PDB entry 8F1A | electron microscopy, 3.10 A resolution | chains A and K of the 3 polymer chains in the assembly

[Chain A]
Name: Tubulin alpha-1B chain
Organism: Sus scrofa
UniProtKB: Q2XVP4 (TBA1B_PIG); residues 1-451 here = UniProt positions 1-451
Sequence (451 residues; each row starts with the number of its first residue):
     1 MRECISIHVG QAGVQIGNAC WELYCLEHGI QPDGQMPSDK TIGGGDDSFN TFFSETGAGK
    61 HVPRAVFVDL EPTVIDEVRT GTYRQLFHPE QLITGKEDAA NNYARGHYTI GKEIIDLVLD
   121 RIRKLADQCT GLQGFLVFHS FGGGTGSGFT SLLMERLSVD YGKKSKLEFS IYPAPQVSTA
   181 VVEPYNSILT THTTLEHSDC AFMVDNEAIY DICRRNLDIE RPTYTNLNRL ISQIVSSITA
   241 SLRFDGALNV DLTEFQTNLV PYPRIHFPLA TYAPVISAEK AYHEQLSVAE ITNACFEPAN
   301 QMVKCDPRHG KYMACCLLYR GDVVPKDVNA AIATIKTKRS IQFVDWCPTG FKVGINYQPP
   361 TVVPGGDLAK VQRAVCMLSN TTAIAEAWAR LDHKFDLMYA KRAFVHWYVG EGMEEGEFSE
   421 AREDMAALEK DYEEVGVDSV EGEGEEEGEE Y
Disordered / not traced: 442-451
Swiss-Prot annotation at these positions:
  - motif: Met-1 to Cys-4 (MREC motif)
  - active site: Glu-254
  - binding site (GTP): Gly-10, Gln-11, Ala-12, Gln-15, Glu-71, Ala-99, Ser-140, Gly-143, Gly-144, Thr-145, Gly-146, Thr-179, Glu-183, Asn-206, Tyr-224, Asn-228, Leu-252
  - binding site (Mg(2+)): Glu-71
  - site: Tyr-451 (Involved in polymerization)
  - modified residue: Lys-40 (N6,N6,N6-trimethyllysine), Ser-48 (Phosphoserine), Ser-232 (Phosphoserine), Tyr-282 (3'-nitrotyrosine), Arg-339 (Omega-N-methylarginine), Ser-439 (Phosphoserine), Glu-443 (5-glutamyl polyglutamate), Glu-445 (5-glutamyl polyglutamate), Tyr-451 (3'-nitrotyrosine)
  - cross-link (Glycyl lysine isopeptide (Lys-Gly)): Lys-326 (interchain with G-Cter in ubiquitin), Lys-370 (interchain with G-Cter in ubiquitin)
Residues lining bound ligands: GTP (guanosine-5'-triphosphate): Gly-10, Gln-11, Ala-12, Gln-15, Asp-69, Asp-98, Ala-99, Ala-100, Asn-101, Ser-140, Phe-141, Gly-143, Gly-144, Thr-145, Gly-146, Ile-171, Thr-179, Glu-183, Asn-206, Tyr-224, Leu-227, Asn-228, Ile-231

[Chain K]
Name: Kinesin-like protein KIF20A
Organism: Mus musculus
UniProtKB: P97329 (KI20A_MOUSE); residues 1-565 here = UniProt positions 1-565
Sequence (573 residues; numbered 1 to 573; the number before each row is that of its first residue):
     1 MSHRILSPPA GLLSDEDVVD SPILESTAAD LRSVVRKDLL SDCSVISASL EDKQALLEDT
    61 SEKVKVYLRI RPFLTSELDR QEDQGCVCIE NTETLVLQAP KDSFALKSNE RGVGQATHKF
   121 TFSQIFGPEV GQVAFFNLTM KEMVKDVLKG QNWLIYTYGV TNSGKTYTIQ GTSKDAGILP
   181 QSLALIFNSL QGQLHPTPDL KPLLSNEVIW LDSKQIRQEE MKKLSLLIGG LQEEELSTSV
   241 KKRVHTESRI GASNSFDSGV AGLSSTSQFT SSSQLDETSQ LWAQPDTVPV SVPADIRFSV
   301 WISFFEIYNE LLYDLLEPPS HQHKRQTLRL CEDQNGNPYV KDLNWIHVRD VEEAWKLLKV
   361 GRKNQSFAST HMNQQSSRSH SIFSIRILHL QGEGDIVPKI SELSLCDLAG SERCKHQKSG
   421 ERLKEAGNIN TSLHTLGRCI AALRQNQQNR SKQNLIPFRD SKLTRVFQGF FTGRGRSCMI
   481 VNVNPCASTY DETLHAAKFS ALASQLVHAP PVHLGIPSLH SFIKKHSPQV GPGLEKEDKA
   541 DSDLEDSPED EADVSVYGKE ELLQVLEHHH HHH
Disordered / not traced: 1-58, 235-285, 518-573
Differences from the reference sequence: expression tag (566-573)
Swiss-Prot annotation at these positions:
  - binding site (ATP): Gly-159 to Thr-166
  - modified residue: Ser-2 (N-acetylserine), Ser-7 (Phosphoserine), Ser-14 (Phosphoserine), Ser-21 (Phosphoserine), Ser-527 (Phosphoserine)
What the authors report for this chain:
  - contacts within the chain: Val-208/Ile-396 (hydrophobic contact), Arg-378/Glu-412 (salt bridge), Val-208/Val-397 (hydrophobic contact), Val-64/Arg-444 (backbone contact)
  - conformationally variable residues (loop rearrangement): Ile-396, Val-397, Pro-398

[Chain A / chain K interface]
Residue-residue contacts - 33 pairs, chain A then chain K:
  Tyr-108(A) with Lys-415(K); Lys-418(K)
  Thr-109(A) with Lys-418(K), hydrogen bond (backbone-side chain); Leu-423(K)
  Lys-112(A) with Lys-415(K); Lys-418(K)
  Leu-195(A) with Arg-111(K), hydrogen bond (backbone-side chain)
  Glu-196(A) with Asn-109(K), hydrogen bond; Arg-111(K)
  Tyr-262(A) with Gly-515(K); Pro-517(K)
  Pro-263(A) with Arg-111(K)
  Arg-264(A) with Arg-111(K)
  Val-405(A) with His-434(K)
  Val-409(A) with Asn-430(K); Thr-431(K); His-434(K)
  Gly-410(A) with Gly-427(K); Thr-431(K)
  Gly-412(A) with Cys-414(K)
  Glu-414(A) with Glu-412(K); Arg-413(K), hydrogen bond (side chain-backbone); His-495(K)
  Glu-415(A) with His-434(K), salt bridge
  Gly-416(A) with Lys-498(K)
  Glu-423(A) with His-118(K), salt bridge; Leu-506(K)
  Ala-427(A) with His-513(K)
  Lys-430(A) with His-513(K)
  Asp-431(A) with His-513(K), salt bridge; Ile-516(K)
  Glu-434(A) with Ile-516(K)
  Val-435(A) with Ile-516(K), hydrophobic
Also at the interface, not in a pair above, chain A (25 interface residues in all): Glu-155, His-266, Arg-402, His-406
Also at the interface, not in a pair above, chain K (24 interface residues in all): Gly-112, Ser-411, Arg-438, Leu-514

[Summary]
25 residues of chain A face 24 of chain K across their interface; the contacts include 4 hydrogen bonds and 3
salt bridges. Polar pairs include Glu-415(A)/His-434(K), Glu-423(A)/His-118(K) and Asp-431(A)/His-513(K).
Chain A binds GTP. The paper reports conformational variability at Ile-396(K), Val-397(K) and Pro-398(K);
contacts within the chain involving Val-208(K), Ile-396(K) and Arg-378(K) among others.
Chain A is Tubulin alpha-1B chain (Sus scrofa) and chain K is Kinesin-like protein KIF20A (Mus musculus); the
structure, Apo KIF20A[1-565] class-1 in complex with a microtubule, was determined by electron microscopy
together with 8BJS and 8F18 from the same study.
